PDB entry 5STF | X-ray diffraction, 1.45 A resolution | chains A and B

Chain A:
Name: Pre-mRNA-splicing factor 8
Source organism: Saccharomyces cerevisiae S288C
UniProtKB: P33334 (PRP8_YEAST); numbering as in UniProt (aligned over 1836-2090)
Chain sequence (258 residues; each row starts with the number of its first residue):
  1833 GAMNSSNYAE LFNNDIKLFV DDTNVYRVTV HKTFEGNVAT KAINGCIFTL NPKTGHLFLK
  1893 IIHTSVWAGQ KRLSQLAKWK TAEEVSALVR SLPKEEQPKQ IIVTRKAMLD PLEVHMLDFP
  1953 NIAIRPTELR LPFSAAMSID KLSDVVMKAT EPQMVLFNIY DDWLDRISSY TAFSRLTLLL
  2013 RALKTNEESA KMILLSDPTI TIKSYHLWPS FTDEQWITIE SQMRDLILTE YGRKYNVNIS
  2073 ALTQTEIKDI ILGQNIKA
Unresolved in the structure: 2070-2090
Construct notes: expression tag (1833-1835)
UniProt features mapped onto this chain:
  - mutagenesis: Asp1853 (D1853A: Alters protein folding. Severely impaired growth. Strongly reduced growth at 35 degrees Celsius; when associated with A-1854; D1853N: Reduced growth at 30 degrees Celsius ...), Asp1854 (D1854A: Reduced growth at 30 degrees Celsius. Strongly reduced growth at 16 degrees Celsius. Strongly reduced growth at 35 degrees Celsius; when associated with A-1853 ...), Thr1855 (T1855A: Reduced growth at 30 degrees Celsius. Strongly reduced growth at 16 degrees Celsius), Thr1936 (T1936A: Reduced growth at 30 degrees Celsius. Strongly reduced growth at 16 degrees Celsius), Arg1937 (R1937K: Severely impaired growth. Reduced growth at 30 degrees Celsius. Strongly reduced growth at 16 degrees Celsius)

Chain B:
Name: A1 cistron-splicing factor AAR2
Source organism: Saccharomyces cerevisiae S288C
UniProtKB: P32357 (AAR2_YEAST); aligned to UniProt positions 1-317 over residues 1-317
Chain sequence (308 residues; numbered -3 to 317; 13 numbers in that range are skipped by the numbering (no residue carries them; nothing is unmodelled there); the number before each row is that of its first residue; numbers below 1 keep their minus sign (Gly-3 is residue -3)):
    -3 GAMAMNTVPF TSAPIEVTIG IDQYSFNVKE NQPFHGIKDI PIGHVHVIHF QHADNSSMRY
    57 GYWFDCRMGN FYIQYDPKDG LYKMMEERDG AKFENIVHNF KERQMMVSYP KIDEDDTWYN
   117 LTEFVQMDKI RKIVRKDENQ FSYVDSSMTT VQENEL
   166 SSSSSDPAHS LNYTVINFKS REAIRPGHEM EDFLDKSYYL NTVMLQGIFK NSSNYFGELQ
   226 FAFLNAMFFG NYGSSLQWHA MIELICSSAT VPKHMLDKLD EILYYQIKTL PEQYSDILLN
   286 ERVWNICLYS SFQKNSLHNT EKIMENKYPE LL
Unresolved in the structure: -3 to 0, 166-169
Construct notes: expression tag (-3 to 0); conflict Ser166 (Leu153 in P32357), Ser167 (Lys154 in P32357), Ser170 (Asp in P32357)
Small-molecule neighbours: VOK (5,5-diethyl-1-methyl-1,3-diazinane-2,4,6-trione): Pro5, Thr7, Tyr68, Gln70, Glu83, Lys88, Phe89, Ile92
UniProt features mapped onto this chain:
  - region: Leu261 to Ile282 (Leucine-zipper)
  - modified residue: Ser253 (Phosphoserine), Thr274 (Phosphothreonine)

Chain A / chain B interface:
Contacting residue pairs - 17 pairs, chain A then chain B:
  Gln1907(A) - Met195(B)
  Gln1907(A) - Leu199(B)
  Leu1908(A) - Met195(B)  hydrophobic
  Trp1911(A) - Glu194(B)
  Trp1911(A) - Met195(B)  hydrophobic
  Trp1911(A) - Phe198(B)  hydrophobic
  Asp1942(A) - Lys184(B)  salt bridge
  Asp1942(A) - Phe198(B)
  Glu1945(A) - Lys184(B)  salt bridge
  Val1946(A) - Ile189(B)  hydrophobic
  Val1946(A) - Glu194(B)
  Val1946(A) - Phe198(B)  hydrophobic
  His1947(A) - Glu194(B)  salt bridge
  Leu1949(A) - Lys184(B)
  Leu1949(A) - Ser185(B)
  Leu1949(A) - Arg186(B)
  Asp1950(A) - Arg186(B)  salt bridge

Summary:
The interface between chain A and chain B involves 9 residues on one side and 8 on the other, with 4 salt
bridges. Among the polar pairs are Asp1942(A)-Lys184(B), Glu1945(A)-Lys184(B) and His1947(A)-Glu194(B). Chain
B binds compound VOK. UniProt lists 5 mutagenesis sites on chain A.
Here chain A is Pre-mRNA-splicing factor 8 and chain B is A1 cistron-splicing factor AAR2, both from
Saccharomyces cerevisiae S288C. Entry 5STF (PanDDA analysis group deposition -- Aar2/RNaseH in complex with
fragment P02H02 from the F2X-Universal Library) was determined by X-ray diffraction, deposited together with
5ST0, 5ST1, 5ST2, 5ST3, 5ST4, 5ST5 and 248 further entries.
